PDB entry 7FEM | electron microscopy, 4.10 A resolution (low resolution: residue-level contacts below are approximate; hydrogen-bond / salt-bridge calls are withheld) | chains A and C of the 4 polymer chains in the assembly

# Chain A (and C)
Molecule: Spike glycoprotein
Organism: Severe acute respiratory syndrome coronavirus 2
Notes: chain C of this document is another copy of the same molecule, construct and numbering; everything in this record applies to it too
UniProtKB: P0DTC2 (SPIKE_SARS2); numbering as in UniProt; present here: 15-68, 71-143, 145-1208
Chain sequence (1191 residues; each row starts with the number of its first residue; note: 3 numbers in that range are skipped by the numbering (no residue carries them; nothing is unmodelled there)):
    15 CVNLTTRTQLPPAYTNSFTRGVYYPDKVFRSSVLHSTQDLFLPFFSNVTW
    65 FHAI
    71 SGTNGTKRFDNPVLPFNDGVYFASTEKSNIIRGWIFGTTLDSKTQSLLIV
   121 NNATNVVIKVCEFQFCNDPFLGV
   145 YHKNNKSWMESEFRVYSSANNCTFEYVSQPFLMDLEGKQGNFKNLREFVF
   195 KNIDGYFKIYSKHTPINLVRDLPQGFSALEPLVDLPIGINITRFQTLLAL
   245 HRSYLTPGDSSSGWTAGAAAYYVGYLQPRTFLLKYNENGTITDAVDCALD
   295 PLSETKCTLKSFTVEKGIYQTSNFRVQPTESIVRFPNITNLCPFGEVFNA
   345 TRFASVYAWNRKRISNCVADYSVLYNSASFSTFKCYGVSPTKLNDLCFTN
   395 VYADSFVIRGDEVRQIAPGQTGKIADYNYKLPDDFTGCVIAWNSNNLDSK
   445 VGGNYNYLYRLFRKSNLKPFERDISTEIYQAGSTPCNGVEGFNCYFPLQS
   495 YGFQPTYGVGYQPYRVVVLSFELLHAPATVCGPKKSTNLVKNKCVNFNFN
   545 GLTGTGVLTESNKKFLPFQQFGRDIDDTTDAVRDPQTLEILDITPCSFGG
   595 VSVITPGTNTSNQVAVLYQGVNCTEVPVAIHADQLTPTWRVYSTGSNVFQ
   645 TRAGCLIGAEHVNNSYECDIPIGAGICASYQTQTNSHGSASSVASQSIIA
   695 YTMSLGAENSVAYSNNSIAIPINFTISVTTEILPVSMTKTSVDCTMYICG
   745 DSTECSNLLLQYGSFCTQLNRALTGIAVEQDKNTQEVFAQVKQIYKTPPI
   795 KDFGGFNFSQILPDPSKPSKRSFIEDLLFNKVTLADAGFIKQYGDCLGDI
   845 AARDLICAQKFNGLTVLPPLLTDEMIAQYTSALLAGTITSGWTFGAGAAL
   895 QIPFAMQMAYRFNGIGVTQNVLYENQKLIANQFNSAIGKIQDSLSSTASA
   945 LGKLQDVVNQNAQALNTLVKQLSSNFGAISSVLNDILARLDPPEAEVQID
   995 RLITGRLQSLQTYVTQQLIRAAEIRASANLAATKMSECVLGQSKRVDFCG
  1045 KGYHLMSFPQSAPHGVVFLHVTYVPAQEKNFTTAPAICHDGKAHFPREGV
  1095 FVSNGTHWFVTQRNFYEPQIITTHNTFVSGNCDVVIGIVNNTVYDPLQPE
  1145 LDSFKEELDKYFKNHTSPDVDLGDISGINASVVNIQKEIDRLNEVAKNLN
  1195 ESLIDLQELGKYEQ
Unresolved in the structure: 15-26, 71-80, 145-164, 173-186, 243-262, 622-640, 677-688, 828-853, 1148-1208 (chain C: 15-26, 71-79, 145-164, 173-185, 246-262, 622-639, 677-688, 828-853, 1148-1208)
Sequence notes: variant Tyr501 (Asn in P0DTC2), Asp570 (Ala in P0DTC2), Gly614 (Asp in P0DTC2), His681 (Pro in P0DTC2), Gly682 (Arg in P0DTC2), Ser683 (Arg in P0DTC2), Ser685 (Arg in P0DTC2), Ile716 (Thr in P0DTC2), Ala982 (Ser in P0DTC2), Pro986 (Lys in P0DTC2), Pro987 (Val in P0DTC2), His1118 (Asp in P0DTC2)
Cystine bridges: Cys291-Cys301, Cys336-Cys361, Cys379-Cys432, Cys391-Cys525, Cys480-Cys488, Cys538-Cys590, Cys617-Cys649, Cys662-Cys671, Cys738-Cys760, Cys743-Cys749, Cys1032-Cys1043, Cys1082-Cys1126
Covalently attached groups: N-acetylglucosamine (NAG) linked to Asn61, Asn165, Asn234, Asn282, Asn603, Asn616, Asn657, Asn709, Asn717, Asn801, Asn1074, Asn1098, Asn1134
UniProt features mapped onto this chain:
  - region: Asn280 to Cys301 (Putative superantigen), Arg403 to Asp405 (Integrin-binding motif), Asn448 to Phe456 (Immunodominant HLA epitope recognized by the CD8+), Ser816 to Tyr837 (Fusion peptide 1), Lys835 to Phe855 (Fusion peptide 2), Asp1163 to Glu1202 (Heptad repeat 2)
  - site: Arg815, Ser816 (Cleavage)
  - glycosylation: Asn17 (N-linked (GlcNAc...) (complex) asparagine), Asn61 (N-linked (GlcNAc...) (hybrid) asparagine), Asn74 (N-linked (GlcNAc...) (complex) asparagine), Asn122 (N-linked (GlcNAc...) (hybrid) asparagine), Asn149 (N-linked (GlcNAc...) (complex) asparagine), Asn165 (N-linked (GlcNAc...) (complex) asparagine), Asn234 (N-linked (GlcNAc...) (high mannose) asparagine), Asn282 (N-linked (GlcNAc...) (complex) asparagine), Thr323 (O-linked (GalNAc) threonine), Ser325 (O-linked (HexNAc...) serine), Asn331 (N-linked (GlcNAc...) (complex) asparagine), Asn343 (N-linked (GlcNAc...) (complex) asparagine), Asn603 (N-linked (GlcNAc...) (hybrid) asparagine), Asn616 (N-linked (GlcNAc...) (complex) asparagine), Asn657 (N-linked (GlcNAc...) (complex) asparagine), Thr676 (O-linked (GlcNAc...) threonine), Thr678 (O-linked (GlcNAc...) threonine), Asn709 (N-linked (GlcNAc...) (high mannose) asparagine), Asn717 (N-linked (GlcNAc...) (hybrid) asparagine), Asn801 (N-linked (GlcNAc...) (hybrid) asparagine) and 6 more in UniProt
  - natural variant: Leu18 (L18F: In strain: Beta/B.1.351, Gamma/P.1 and 1 more), Thr19 (T19I: In strain: Omicron/BQ.1.1, Omicron/XBB.1.5 and 1 more; T19R: In strain: Delta/B.1.617.2, Omicron/BA.2 and 4 more), Thr20 (T20N: In strain: Gamma/P.1), Leu24 to Ala27 (sequence variant, change not given here; In strain: Omicron/BA.2, Omicron/BA.2.12.1 and 6 more), Pro26 (P26S: In strain: Gamma/P.1), Gln52 (Q52H: In strain: Omicron/EG.5.1), Ala67 (A67V: In strain: Eta/B.1.525, Omicron/BA.1), Gly75 (G75V: In strain: Lambda/C.37), Thr76 (T76I: In strain: Lambda/C.37), Asp80 (D80A: In strain: Beta/B.1.351), Val83 (V83A: In strain: Omicron/XBB.1.5, Omicron/EG.5.1), Thr95 (T95I: In strain: Iota/B.1.526, Mu/B.1.621 and 2 more), 77 further natural variant entries in UniProt
  - mutagenesis: Asn121 (N121Q: Partial loss of biliverdin affinity), Arg190 (R190K: Partial loss of biliverdin affinity), Asn234 (N234Q: Increased resistance to neutralizing antibodies), Asn331 (N331Q: Reduced viral infectivity), Asn343 (N343Q: Reduced viral infectivity), Leu452 (L452R: Increased resistance to neutralizing antibodies. Decreases HLA binding to NF9 epitope. Increased binding affinity to human ACE2), Tyr453 (Y453F: Decreased HLA binding to NF9 epitope. Increased binding affinity to human ACE2), Ala475 (A475V: Increased resistance to neutralizing antibodies), Val483 (V483A: Increased resistance to neutralizing antibodies), Glu484 (E484D: Increased replication in human TMEM106B overexpressing cells), Phe490 (F490L: Increased resistance to neutralizing antibodies and human covalescent sera neutralization), Gln493 (Q493N: Reduced host ACE2-binding affinity in vitro; Q493Y: Reduced host ACE2-binding affinity in vitro), 7 further mutagenesis entries in UniProt
Reported in the primary citation:
  - self-association interface (contacts with another copy of this molecule); pairs are residue here / residue on that copy: Asp570-Lys964 (hydrogen bond)

# Chain A / chain C interface
Pairs across the interface (124; chain A residue first):
  Tyr38(A) - Phe562(C)
  Lys41(A) - Phe562(C)
  Lys41(A) - Gln563(C)
  Lys41(A) - Gln564(C)
  Val42(A) - Arg567(C)
  Phe43(A) - Lys557(C)
  Phe43(A) - Lys558(C)
  Phe43(A) - Phe559(C)
  Phe43(A) - Gln563(C)
  Phe43(A) - Phe565(C)
  Phe43(A) - Gly566(C)
  Phe43(A) - Arg567(C)
  Val47(A) - Ile569(C)
  Asp198(A) - Glu516(C)
  Tyr200(A) - Arg357(C)
  Tyr200(A) - Asn394(C)
  Tyr200(A) - Tyr396(C)
  Glu224(A) - Phe562(C)
  Pro230(A) - Arg357(C)
  Asn282(A) - Leu560(C)
  Tyr369(A) - Gly476(C)
  Tyr369(A) - Ser477(C)
  Tyr369(A) - Asn487(C)
  Asn370(A) - Ser477(C)
  Lys378(A) - Phe486(C)
  Met740(A) - Arg319(C)
  Met740(A) - Phe592(C)
  Gln755(A) - Ser968(C)
  Gln755(A) - Phe970(C)
  Gln755(A) - Gly971(C)
  Gly757(A) - Ser968(C)
  Ser758(A) - Thr961(C)
  Ser758(A) - Gln965(C)
  Phe759(A) - Gln965(C)
  Phe759(A) - Ser1003(C)
  Gln762(A) - Thr961(C)
  Arg765(A) - Gln954(C)
  Gln784(A) - Asp1041(C)
  Lys786(A) - Gly700(C)
  Gln787(A) - Ala701(C)
  Gln787(A) - Asn703(C)
  Ile788(A) - Leu699(C)
  Ile788(A) - Ala701(C)
  Ile788(A) - Glu702(C)
  Ile788(A) - Asn703(C)
  Tyr789(A) - Asn703(C)
  Tyr789(A) - Val705(C)
  Pro792(A) - Tyr707(C)
  Phe797(A) - Tyr707(C)
  Lys854(A) - Phe592(C)
  Phe855(A) - Thr572(C)
  Phe855(A) - Pro589(C)
  Asn856(A) - Thr572(C)
  Leu858(A) - Phe592(C)
  Thr859(A) - Phe592(C)
  Leu861(A) - Gln613(C)
  Pro862(A) - Ala647(C)
  Pro863(A) - Ala668(C)
  Leu864(A) - Pro665(C)
  Leu864(A) - Gly667(C)
  Leu864(A) - Ala668(C)
  Leu864(A) - Gly669(C)
  Leu865(A) - Met697(C)
  Thr866(A) - Ala668(C)
  Thr866(A) - Gly669(C)
  Met869(A) - Met697(C)
  Met869(A) - Leu699(C)
  Gln872(A) - Leu699(C)
  Tyr873(A) - Leu699(C)
  Trp886(A) - Tyr1047(C)
  Ala890(A) - Gly1046(C)
  Ala890(A) - Val1068(C)
  Leu894(A) - Ala713(C)
  Leu894(A) - Glu1072(C)
  Gln895(A) - Val705(C)
  Gln895(A) - Ala706(C)
  Gln895(A) - Tyr707(C)
  Gln895(A) - Ser711(C)
  Gln895(A) - Ile712(C)
  Gln895(A) - Ala713(C)
  Ile896(A) - Tyr707(C)
  Pro897(A) - Tyr707(C)
  Pro897(A) - Asn709(C)
  Phe898(A) - Tyr707(C)
  Met900(A) - Thr1077(C)
  Met900(A) - Val1094(C)
  Tyr904(A) - Val1094(C)
  Tyr904(A) - Arg1107(C)
  Asn907(A) - Arg1091(C)
  Asn914(A) - Phe1089(C)
  Asn914(A) - Ser1123(C)
  Tyr917(A) - Pro1079(C)
  Tyr917(A) - Phe1089(C)
  Tyr917(A) - Val1129(C)
  Tyr917(A) - Ile1130(C)
  Glu918(A) - Ser1123(C)
  Glu918(A) - Val1128(C)
  Gln920(A) - Ile1130(C)
  Lys921(A) - Ile1130(C)
  Asn960(A) - Asp570(C)
  Ala982(A) - Lys386(C)
  Ala982(A) - Leu390(C)
  Arg983(A) - Gly381(C)
  Arg983(A) - Val382(C)
  Arg983(A) - Ser383(C)
  Arg983(A) - Leu390(C)
  Leu984(A) - Gly381(C)
  Leu984(A) - Val382(C)
  Leu984(A) - Ser383(C)
  Asp985(A) - Ser383(C)
  Asp985(A) - Thr385(C)
  Glu988(A) - Ser383(C)
  Gln1002(A) - Gln1002(C)
  Gln1005(A) - Thr1006(C)
  Ile1013(A) - Ile1013(C)
  Arg1019(A) - Glu1017(C)
  Ser1030(A) - Val1040(C)
  Ser1030(A) - Asp1041(C)
  Glu1031(A) - Arg1039(C)
  Glu1031(A) - Val1040(C)
  Leu1034(A) - Val1040(C)
  Arg1039(A) - Arg1039(C)
  Leu1141(A) - Leu1141(C)
  Glu1144(A) - Leu1145(C)
Also at the interface, not in a pair above, chain A (94 interface residues in all): Arg44, Ser45, Pro225, Phe377, Asp737, Asp745, Tyr756, Asn764, Thr768, Lys790, Thr883, Ser884, Thr887, Gly889, Gln913, Val963, Ser967, Leu1001, Thr1009, Leu1012, Gly1035, Lys1038
Also at the interface, not in a pair above, chain C (96 interface residues in all): Gln314, Asn317, Ala475, His519, Asp571, Asp574, Ile587, Ser704, Ser708, Pro715, Asn969, Thr1009, Lys1038, Lys1045, Pro1069, Ala1078, Pro1090

# In short
94 residues of chain A face 96 of chain C across their interface. Covalently linked N-acetylglucosamine: at
Asn61(A), Asn165(A), Asn234(A), Asn282(A), Asn603(A) and Asn616(A) and 7 more. From UniProt: 19 mutagenesis
sites on chain A. From the paper: a self-association interface involving Asp570(A).
Both chains are Spike glycoprotein (Severe acute respiratory syndrome coronavirus 2). Entry 7FEM (SARS-CoV-2
B.1.1.7 S-ACE2 complex) was determined by electron microscopy (same publication as 7FET).
